3Q33 - chains A and B of the 3 polymer chains in the assembly; structure by X-ray diffraction, 2.80 A resolution.

== Chain A ==
Protein: Histone acetyltransferase RTT109
From: Saccharomyces cerevisiae
Notes: EC 2.3.1.48
UniProt: Q07794 (RT109_YEAST); residue numbers follow UniProt; this construct covers 1-436
Chain sequence (438 residues; numbered -1 to 436; the number before each row is that of its first residue; numbers below 1 keep their minus sign (Gly-1 is residue -1)):
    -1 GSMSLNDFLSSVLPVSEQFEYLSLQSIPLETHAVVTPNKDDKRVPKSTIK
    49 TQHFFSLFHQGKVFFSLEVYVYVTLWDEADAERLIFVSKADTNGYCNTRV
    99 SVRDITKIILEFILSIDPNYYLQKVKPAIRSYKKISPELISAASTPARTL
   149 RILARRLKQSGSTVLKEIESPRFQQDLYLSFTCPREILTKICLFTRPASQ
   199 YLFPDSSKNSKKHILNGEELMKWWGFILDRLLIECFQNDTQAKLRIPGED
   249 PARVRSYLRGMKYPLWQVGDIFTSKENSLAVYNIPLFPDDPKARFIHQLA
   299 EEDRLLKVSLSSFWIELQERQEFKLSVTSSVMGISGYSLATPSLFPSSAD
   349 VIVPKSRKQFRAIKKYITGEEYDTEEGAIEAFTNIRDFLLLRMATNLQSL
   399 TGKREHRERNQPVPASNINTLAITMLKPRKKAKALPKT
Disordered / not traced: -1 to 0, 130-133, 166-171, 405-436
Modified residues: Lys290 (n(6)-acetyllysine; ALY)
Construct notes: expression tag (-1 to 0)
Ligand contacts: acetyl coenzyme A (ACO): Val85, Ser86, Lys87, Ala88, Asp89, Thr90, Val98, Ser99, Val100, Arg101, Leu191, Phe192, Thr193, Arg194, Pro195, Ala196, Ser197, Tyr199, Lys209, Lys210, His211, Ile212, Leu213, Leu218, Trp221, Trp222
Curated features (UniProtKB/Swiss-Prot):
  - region: Leu419 to Leu433 (Interaction with ASF1)
  - active site: Asp288 (Proton donor/acceptor)
  - binding site (acetyl-CoA): Ala88 to Thr90, Arg97 to Arg101, Phe192, Ala196, His211 to Leu213, Trp221
  - modified residue: Lys290 (N6-acetyllysine)
  - mutagenesis: Glu66 (E66A: Mildly increases sensitivity to methyl methane sulfonate, camptothecin and hydroxyurea (genotoxic stress)), Phe84 (F84A: Increases sensitivity to methyl methane sulfonate, camptothecin and hydroxyurea (genotoxic stress)), Asp89 (D89A: Abolishes histone acetylase activity; D89N: Decreases histone acetylase activity. Decreases expression (at protein level) ...), Leu148 (L148D: Decreases binding and activity stimulation by VPS75. Decreases acetylation of histone H3 'Lys-9' and 'Lys-27'), Ile150 to Leu151 (Decreases binding and activity stimulation by VPS75), Arg194 (R194A/E: Decreases histone acetylase activity), Tyr199 (Y199S: Decreases histone acetylase activity. Increases sensitivity to methyl methane sulfonate and hydroxyurea (genotoxic stress)), His211 (H211A: Decreases histone acetylase activity; when associated with A-222), Trp221 (W221A: Decreases histone acetylase activity; when associated with A-211), Trp222 (W222F: Decreases histone acetylase activity. Increases sensitivity to methyl methane sulfonate and hydroxyurea (genotoxic stress)), Phe285 (F285A: Increases sensitivity to methyl methane sulfonate, camptothecin and hydroxyurea (genotoxic stress)), Asp287 to Asp288 (Decreases histone acetylase activity), 12 further mutagenesis entries in UniProt

== Chain B ==
Protein: Vacuolar protein sorting-associated protein 75
From: Saccharomyces cerevisiae
UniProt: P53853 (VPS75_YEAST); residues 1-232 here = UniProt positions 1-232
Chain sequence (232 residues; row label = number of the first residue in the row):
     1 MMSDQENENEHAKAFLGLAKCEEEVDAIEREVELYRLNKMKPVYEKRDAY
    51 IDEIAEFWKIVLSQHVSFANYIRASDFKYIDTIDKIKVEWLALESEMYDT
   101 RDFSITFHFHGIEGDFKEQQVTKVFQIKKGKDDQEDGILTSEPVPIEWPQ
   151 SYDSINPDLIKDKRSPEGKKKYRQGMKTIFGWFRWTGLKPGKEFPHGDSL
   201 ASLFSEEIYPFCVKYYAEAQRDLEDEEGESGL
Disordered / not traced: 1-8, 131-135, 227-232
Curated features (UniProtKB/Swiss-Prot):
  - modified residue: Ser3 (Phosphoserine)
  - mutagenesis: Ala19 (A19D: Decreases RTT109 binding; A19I: Mildly decreases RTT109 activity stimulation), Cys21 to Val32 (Abolishes dimer formation. Decreases activity and binding to RTT109), Arg73 to Ala74 (Decreases RTT109 binding and activity stimulation), Glu167 to Thr178 (Decreases RTT109 activity stimulation), Arg173 to Lys177 (Decreases RTT109 binding and activity stimulation), Ser205 to Glu207 (Decreases RTT109 activity stimulation), Glu206 to Glu207 (Increases acetylation of histone H3 'Lys-56'; Decreases RTT109 activity stimulation), Glu218 to Asp222 (Decreases RTT109 binding and activity stimulation)

== Interface between chain A and chain B ==
Pairs across the interface - 36 pairs, chain A then chain B:
  Lys124(A) with Asp225(B), salt bridge
  Leu137(A) with Asp222(B)
  Ile138(A) with Gln220(B); Arg221(B); Asp222(B), hydrogen bond (backbone-side chain)
  Ser139(A) with Arg221(B)
  Ala140(A) with Arg221(B)
  Pro144(A) with Ala217(B), hydrophobic
  Thr147(A) with Ala217(B)
  Leu148(A) with Val213(B), hydrophobic
  Leu151(A) with Gln220(B)
  Arg154(A) with Asp222(B), salt bridge
  Leu163(A) with Asp222(B)
  Tyr176(A) with Asp225(B), hydrogen bond
  Lys353(A) with Glu224(B); Asp225(B)
  Ser354(A) with Asp225(B)
  Lys356(A) with Gln64(B), hydrogen bond (side chain-backbone); Glu226(B)
  Lys363(A) with Asn70(B)
  Tyr364(A) with Ala74(B)
  Glu374(A) with Arg173(B), salt bridge; Lys177(B), salt bridge
  Ile377(A) with Lys170(B)
  Glu378(A) with Arg73(B), salt bridge; Lys177(B)
  Asn382(A) with Arg73(B); Ala74(B), hydrogen bond (side chain-backbone)
  Asp385(A) with Ser75(B)
  Phe386(A) with Ala74(B), hydrophobic
  Leu389(A) with Ala74(B); Phe77(B), hydrophobic; Lys78(B)
  Arg390(A) with Ser63(B), hydrogen bond; Phe77(B); Asp81(B), salt bridge
Also at the interface, not in a pair above, chain A (28 interface residues in all): Arg128, Glu136, Thr381
Also at the interface, not in a pair above, chain B (23 interface residues in all): Val66, Lys214, Leu223

== Summary ==
28 residues of chain A and 23 residues of chain B are in contact; the contacts include 5 hydrogen bonds and 6
salt bridges. Polar contacts include Lys124(A)-Asp225(B), Arg154(A)-Asp222(B) and Glu374(A)-Arg173(B). Bound
to chain A: acetyl coenzyme A.
Here chain A is Histone acetyltransferase RTT109 and chain B is Vacuolar protein sorting-associated protein
75, both from Saccharomyces cerevisiae. Entry 3Q33 (Structure of the Rtt109-AcCoA/Vps75 Complex and
Implications for Chaperone-Mediated Histone Acetylation) was determined by X-ray diffraction (same publication
as 3Q35).
